PDB entry 1Z9K | X-ray diffraction, 4.60 A resolution (low resolution: residue-level contacts below are approximate; hydrogen-bond / salt-bridge calls are withheld) | chains B and C of the 3 polymer chains in the assembly

# Chain B
Name: Reaction center protein M chain
Organism: Rhodobacter sphaeroides
UniProt: P02953 (RCEM_RHOSH); numbering as in UniProt (aligned over 1-307)
Chain sequence (307 residues; each row starts with the number of its first residue):
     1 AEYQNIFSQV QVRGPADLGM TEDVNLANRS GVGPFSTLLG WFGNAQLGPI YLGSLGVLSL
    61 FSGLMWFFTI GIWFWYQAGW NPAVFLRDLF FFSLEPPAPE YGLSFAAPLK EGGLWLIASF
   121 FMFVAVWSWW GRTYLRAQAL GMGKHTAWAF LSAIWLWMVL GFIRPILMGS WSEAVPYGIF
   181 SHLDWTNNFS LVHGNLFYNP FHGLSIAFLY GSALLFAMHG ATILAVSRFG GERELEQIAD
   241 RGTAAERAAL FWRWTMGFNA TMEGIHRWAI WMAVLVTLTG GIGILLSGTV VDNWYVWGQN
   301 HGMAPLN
Disordered / not traced: 303-307
Bound ions: bacteriochlorophyll a Mg site 1 near H182 (its only coordinating residue here); bacteriochlorophyll a Mg site 2 near H202 (its only coordinating residue here); Fe ion: H219, E234 (shared with 2 residues of chain A)
Ligand contacts:
  - bacteriochlorophyll a (BCL), molecule 1: W66, A153, L156, W157, L160, T186, N187, F189, S190, L196, F197, F201, H202, S205, I206, L209, Y210, V276, T277, G280, G281, G283, I284
  - bacteriochlorophyll a (BCL), molecule 2: M122, L156, W157, L160, V175, Y177, H182, L183, W185, T186
  - bacteriochlorophyll a (BCL), molecule 3: F197, H202, G203, I206, A207, Y210, G211, L214
  - bacteriopheophytin a (BPH), molecule 1: S59, L60, G63, L64, F67, A125, V126, W129, T133, A149, F150, S152, A153, A273, V274, T277
  - bacteriopheophytin a (BPH), molecule 2: Y210, A213, L214, A217, M218, W252, T255, M256
  - ubiquinone-10 (U10): L215, M218, H219, T222, A245, A248, A249, W252, M256, F258, N259, A260, T261, M262, I265, W268, M272

# Chain C
Name: Reaction center protein H chain
Organism: Rhodobacter sphaeroides
UniProt: P11846 (RCEH_RHOSH); residue numbers follow UniProt; this construct covers 1-260
Chain sequence (260 residues; row label = number of the first residue in the row):
     1 MVGVTAFGNF DLASLAIYSF WIFLAGLIYY LQTENMREGY PLENEDGTPA ANQGPFPLPK
    61 PKTFILPHGR GTLTVPGPES EDRPIALART AVSEGFPHAP TGDPMKDGVG PASWVARRDL
   121 PELDGHGHNK IKPMKAAAGF HVSAGKNPIG LPVRGCDLEI AGKVVDIWVD IPEQMARFLE
   181 VELKDGSTRL LPMQMVKVQS NRVHVNALSS DLFAGIPTIK SPTEVTLLEE DKICGYVAGG
   241 LMYAAPKRKS VVAAMLAEYA
Disordered / not traced: 1-10, 249-260
Bound ions: Mn2+ near H128 (its only coordinating residue here)

# Interface between chain B and chain C
Residue-residue contacts (86; chain B residue first):
  A1(B) with K197(C)
  E2(B) with N206(C)
  Y3(B) with M193(C); Q194(C); V196(C)
  N5(B) with Q194(C)
  Q9(B) with V196(C); K197(C); V198(C)
  V10(B) with V142(C)
  Q11(B) with V142(C); S143(C)
  V12(B) with H141(C); S143(C)
  R13(B) with G139(C); F140(C); H141(C); S143(C)
  G14(B) with G139(C); F140(C); Q174(C)
  P15(B) with F140(C)
  D17(B) with H126(C); P172(C)
  G19(B) with H126(C)
  M20(B) with G125(C); H126(C)
  T37(B) with A144(C)
  P200(B) with I17(C)
  S227(B) with Q194(C)
  R228(B) with Q194(C); M195(C); C234(C)
  F229(B) with C234(C); A238(C)
  E232(B) with R177(C); Q194(C)
  R233(B) with E122(C); L227(C); E230(C)
  E236(B) with R117(C); E122(C); L227(C)
  Q237(B) with R117(C)
  I238(B) with E38(C); F64(C)
  A239(B) with L66(C)
  D240(B) with R117(C); R118(C)
  R241(B) with E38(C); V115(C); R117(C)
  G242(B) with V115(C); R117(C); D231(C)
  T243(B) with S113(C); V115(C); D231(C)
  R247(B) with G110(C); P111(C); A112(C); S113(C); A238(C)
  R253(B) with Y40(C)
  F258(B) with Q32(C)
  N259(B) with Q32(C)
  A260(B) with N35(C)
  T261(B) with E34(C); N35(C); M36(C)
  E263(B) with K62(C)
  G264(B) with N35(C)
  I265(B) with N35(C)
  R267(B) with Y30(C); L31(C); E34(C)
  W268(B) with L31(C); N35(C)
  T279(B) with F20(C)
  W297(B) with D11(C); A13(C); S14(C); I17(C)
  H301(B) with S14(C)
  G302(B) with D11(C); S14(C)
Interface residues without a listed pair, chain B (52 interface residues in all): S8, N44, Q46, F201, E246, W271, V290, V291
Interface residues without a listed pair, chain C (62 interface residues in all): L12, A16, L27, R37, L42, P67, L73, A116, A138, G145, K146, E173, M175, A176, G235

# In short
52 residues of chain B face 62 of chain C across their interface. Chain B binds 3 copies of
bacteriochlorophyll a, bacteriopheophytin a and ubiquinone-10. H219(B) and E234(B) form the Fe ion site.
Chain B is Reaction center protein M chain and chain C is Reaction center protein H chain, both from
Rhodobacter sphaeroides; the structure, Photosynthetic Reaction Center from Rhodobacter sphaeroides, was
determined by X-ray diffraction (same publication as 1Z9J).
